Entry 6FII (X-ray diffraction, 2.40 A resolution); this record covers chains A and B of the 6 polymer chains in the assembly.

[Chain A]
Molecule: Tubulin alpha-1B chain
Source organism: Bos taurus
UniProt: P81947 (TBA1B_BOVIN); numbering as in UniProt (aligned over 1-451)
Amino-acid sequence (451 residues; row label = number of the first residue in the row):
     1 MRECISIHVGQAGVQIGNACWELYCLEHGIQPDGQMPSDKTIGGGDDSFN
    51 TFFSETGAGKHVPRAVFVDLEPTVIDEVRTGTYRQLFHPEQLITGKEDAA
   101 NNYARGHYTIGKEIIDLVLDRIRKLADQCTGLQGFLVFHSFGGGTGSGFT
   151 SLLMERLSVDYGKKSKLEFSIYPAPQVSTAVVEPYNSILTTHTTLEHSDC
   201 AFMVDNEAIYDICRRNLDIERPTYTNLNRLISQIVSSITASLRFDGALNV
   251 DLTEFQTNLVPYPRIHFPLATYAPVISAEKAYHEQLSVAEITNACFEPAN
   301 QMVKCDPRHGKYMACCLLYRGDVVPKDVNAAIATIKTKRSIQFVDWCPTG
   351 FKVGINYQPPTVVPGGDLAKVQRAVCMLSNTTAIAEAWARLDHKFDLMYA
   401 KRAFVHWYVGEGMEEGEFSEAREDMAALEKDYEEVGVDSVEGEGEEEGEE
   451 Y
Disordered / not traced: 439-451
Metal / ion sites: Ca2+: Asp-39, Thr-41, Gly-44, Glu-55
Small-molecule neighbours: GTP (guanosine-5'-triphosphate): Gly-10, Gln-11, Ala-12, Gln-15, Ile-16, Asp-69, Asp-98, Ala-99, Ala-100, Asn-101, Ser-140, Gly-142, Gly-143, Gly-144, Thr-145, Gly-146, Ile-171, Pro-173, Val-177, Ser-178, Thr-179, Glu-183, Asn-206, Tyr-224, Leu-227, Asn-228, Ile-231

[Chain B]
Molecule: Tubulin beta-2B chain
Source organism: Bos taurus
UniProt: Q6B856 (TBB2B_BOVIN); the author numbering skips numbers that UniProt does not, so the offset changes along the chain: 1-42 = UniProt 1-42; 45-360 = UniProt 43-358; 369-455 = UniProt 359-445
Amino-acid sequence (445 residues; row label = number of the first residue in the row; note: 10 numbers in that range are skipped by the numbering (no residue carries them; nothing is unmodelled there)):
     1 MREIVHIQAGQCGNQIGAKFWEVISDEHGIDPTGSYHGDSDL
    45 QLERINVYYNEATGNKYVPRAILVDLEPGTMDSVRSGPFGQIFRPDNFVF
    95 GQSGAGNNWAKGHYTEGAELVDSVLDVVRKESESCDCLQGFQLTHSLGGG
   145 TGSGMGTLLISKIREEYPDRIMNTFSVMPSPKVSDTVVEPYNATLSVHQL
   195 VENTDETYCIDNEALYDICFRTLKLTTPTYGDLNHLVSATMSGVTTCLRF
   245 PGQLNADLRKLAVNMVPFPRLHFFMPGFAPLTSRGSQQYRALTVPELTQQ
   295 MFDSKNMMAACDPRHGRYLTVAAIFRGRMSMKEVDEQMLNVQNKNSSYFV
   345 EWIPNNVKTAVCDIPP
   369 RGLKMSATFIGNSTAIQELFKRISEQFTAMFRRKAFLHWYTGEGMDEMEF
   419 TEAESNMNDLVSEYQQYQDATADEQGEFEEEEGEDEA
Disordered / not traced: 278-281, 439-455
Metal / ion sites: Mg2+: Gln-11 (together with GDP); Ca2+ near Glu-113 (its only coordinating residue here)
Small-molecule neighbours: GDP (guanosine-5'-diphosphate): Gly-10, Gln-11, Cys-12, Gln-15, Ile-16, Asp-69, Asn-101, Ser-140, Gly-142, Gly-143, Gly-144, Thr-145, Gly-146, Val-171, Pro-173, Val-177, Asp-179, Glu-183, Asn-206, Leu-209, Tyr-224, Leu-227, Asn-228
UniProt features mapped onto this chain:
  - motif: Met-1 to Ile-4 (MREI motif)
  - binding site (GTP): Gln-11, Glu-71, Ser-140, Gly-144, Thr-145, Gly-146, Asn-206, Asn-228
  - binding site (Mg(2+)): Glu-71
  - modified residue: Ser-40 (Phosphoserine), Thr-57 (Phosphothreonine), Lys-60 (N6-acetyllysine), Ser-174 (Phosphoserine), Thr-287 (Phosphothreonine), Thr-292 (Phosphothreonine), Arg-320 (Omega-N-methylarginine), Glu-448 (5-glutamyl polyglutamate)
  - cross-link (Glycyl lysine isopeptide (Lys-Gly)): Lys-60 (interchain with G-Cter in ubiquitin), Lys-326 (interchain with G-Cter in ubiquitin)
From the paper describing this entry:
  - binding site for Spongistatin-1: Pro-173, Pro-175, Ser-178, Thr-180, Glu-183, Pro-184, Gln-394, Ala-397, Met-398, Ala-403, Phe-404, Trp-407

[Chain A / chain B interface]
Pairs across the interface (48):
  Gln-11(A) / Gln-247(B)  hydrogen bond
  Lys-96(A) / Met-1(B)
  Glu-97(A) / Met-1(B)
  Glu-97(A) / Cys-131(B)
  Glu-97(A) / Arg-253(B)  salt bridge
  Asp-98(A) / Lys-254(B)  salt bridge
  Ala-100(A) / Arg-253(B)
  Ala-100(A) / Lys-254(B)
  Ala-100(A) / Val-257(B)
  Asn-101(A) / Lys-254(B)
  Arg-105(A) / Arg-253(B)
  Pro-175(A) / Asn-349(B)
  Ser-178(A) / Leu-248(B)
  Ser-178(A) / Lys-352(B)  hydrogen bond
  Thr-179(A) / Gln-247(B)
  Thr-179(A) / Leu-248(B)
  Thr-179(A) / Asn-258(B)  hydrogen bond (backbone-side chain)
  Ala-180(A) / Asn-258(B)
  Ala-180(A) / Lys-352(B)
  Val-181(A) / Asn-258(B)  hydrogen bond (backbone-side chain)
  Val-181(A) / Ile-347(B)  hydrophobic
  Val-181(A) / Pro-348(B)
  Val-181(A) / Lys-352(B)
  Glu-220(A) / Lys-326(B)
  Arg-221(A) / Met-325(B)
  Arg-221(A) / Asp-329(B)  salt bridge
  Tyr-224(A) / Gln-247(B)
  Lys-394(A) / Pro-348(B)
  Lys-394(A) / Asn-349(B)
  Leu-397(A) / Glu-345(B)
  Leu-397(A) / Trp-346(B)
  Met-398(A) / Trp-346(B)
  Met-398(A) / Pro-348(B)
  Lys-401(A) / Phe-262(B)
  Lys-401(A) / Trp-346(B)
  Lys-401(A) / Ala-438(B)
  Ala-403(A) / Pro-261(B)
  Ala-403(A) / Phe-262(B)  hydrophobic
  Phe-404(A) / Val-257(B)
  Phe-404(A) / Val-260(B)
  Phe-404(A) / Pro-261(B)  hydrogen bond (backbone-backbone)
  His-406(A) / Val-260(B)
  His-406(A) / Pro-261(B)
  His-406(A) / Phe-262(B)
  His-406(A) / Pro-263(B)
  Trp-407(A) / Ala-256(B)
  Trp-407(A) / Val-257(B)
  Trp-407(A) / Val-260(B)  hydrogen bond (side chain-backbone)
Other interface residues (no listed pair), chain A (26 interface residues in all): Val-182, Tyr-210, Arg-402
Other interface residues (no listed pair), chain B (26 interface residues in all): Asp-251, Thr-314, Asn-350

[Summary]
The chain A/chain B interface involves 26 residues from each chain; the contacts include 6 hydrogen bonds and
3 salt bridges. Polar contacts include Glu-97(A)/Arg-253(B), Asp-98(A)/Lys-254(B) and Arg-221(A)/Asp-329(B).
Chain A binds GTP. Chain B binds GDP. The paper reports a binding site for Spongistatin-1 at Pro-173(B),
Pro-175(B) and Ser-178(B) among others.
Here chain A is Tubulin alpha-1B chain and chain B is Tubulin beta-2B chain, both from Bos taurus. Entry 6FII
(Tubulin-Spongistatin complex) was determined by X-ray diffraction (same publication as 6FJF and 6FJM).
